PDB entry 9RUP | electron microscopy, 4.11 A resolution (low resolution: residue-level contacts below are approximate; hydrogen-bond / salt-bridge calls are withheld) | chains a and c of the 10 polymer chains in the assembly

== Chain a ==
Protein: T cell receptor, alpha chain
Source organism: Homo sapiens
Chain sequence (209 residues; row label = number of the first residue in the row):
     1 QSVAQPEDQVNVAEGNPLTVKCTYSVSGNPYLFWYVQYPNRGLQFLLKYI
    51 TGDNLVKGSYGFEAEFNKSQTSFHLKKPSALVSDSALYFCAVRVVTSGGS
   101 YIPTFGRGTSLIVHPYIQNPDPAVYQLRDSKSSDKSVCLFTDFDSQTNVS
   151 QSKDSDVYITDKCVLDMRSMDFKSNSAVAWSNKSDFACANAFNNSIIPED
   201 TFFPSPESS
Unresolved in the structure: 102, 149-153, 182-188, 206-209
Disulfide bonds: C22-C90

== Chain c ==
Protein: MHC class I antigen
Source organism: Homo sapiens
UniProtKB: A0A0D6K978 (A0A0D6K978_HUMAN); residues 1-276 here correspond to UniProt positions 2-277 (UniProt number = residue number + 1)
Chain sequence (276 residues; row label = number of the first residue in the row):
     1 HSMRYFFTSVSRPGRGEPRFIAVGYVDDTQFVRFDSDAASQKMEPRAPWI
    51 EQEGPEYWDQETRNMKAHSQTDRANLGTLRGYYNQSEDGSHTIQIMYGCD
   101 VGPDGRFLRGYRQDAYDGKDYIALNEDLRSWTAADMAAQITKRKWEAVHA
   151 AEQRRVYLEGRCVDGLRRYLENGKETLQRTDPPKTHMTHHPISDHEATLR
   201 CWALGFYPAEITLTWQRDGEDQTQDTELVETRPAGDGTFQKWAAVVVPSG
   251 EEQRYTCHVQHEGLPKPLTLRWELSS
Unresolved in the structure: 266-276
Disulfide bonds: C99-C162, C201-C257

== Interface between chain a and chain c ==
Pairs across the interface - 8 pairs, chain a then chain c:
  R41(a) - H149(c)
  K48(a) - A74(c)
  D53(a) - Q70(c)
  D53(a) - R73(c)
  K57(a) - A67(c)
  K57(a) - T71(c)
  Y60(a) - Q153(c)
  G61(a) - N64(c)
Also at the interface, not in a pair above, chain a (9 interface residues in all): Q44, T51, G52
Also at the interface, not in a pair above, chain c (9 interface residues in all): V148

== Overview ==
The chain a/chain c interface involves 9 residues from each chain.
Here chain a is T cell receptor, alpha chain and chain c is MHC class I antigen, both from Homo sapiens. Entry
9RUP (Cryo-EM structure of TCRpub/pMHC dimer) was determined by electron microscopy.
